Entry 6BAA (electron microscopy, 3.63 A resolution); this record covers chains A and B of the 8 polymer chains in the assembly.

== Chain A (and B) ==
Name: ATP-sensitive inward rectifier potassium channel 11
Organism: Rattus norvegicus
Notes: chain B of this document is another copy of the same molecule, construct and numbering; everything in this record applies to it too
Reference sequence: P70673 (KCJ11_RAT); residue numbers follow UniProt; this construct covers 1-390
Amino-acid sequence (390 residues; each row starts with the number of its first residue):
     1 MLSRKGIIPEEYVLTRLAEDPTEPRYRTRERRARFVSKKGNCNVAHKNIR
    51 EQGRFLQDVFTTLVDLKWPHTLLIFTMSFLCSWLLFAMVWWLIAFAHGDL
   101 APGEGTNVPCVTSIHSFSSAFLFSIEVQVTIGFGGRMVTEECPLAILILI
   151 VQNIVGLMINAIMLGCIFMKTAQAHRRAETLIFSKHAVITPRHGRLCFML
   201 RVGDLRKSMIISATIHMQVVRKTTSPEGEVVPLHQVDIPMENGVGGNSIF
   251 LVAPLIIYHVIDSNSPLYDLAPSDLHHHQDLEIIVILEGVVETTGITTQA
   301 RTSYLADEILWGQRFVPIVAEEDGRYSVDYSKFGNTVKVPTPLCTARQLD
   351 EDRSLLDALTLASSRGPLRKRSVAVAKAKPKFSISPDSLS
Not modelled in the structure: 1-31, 353-390
Construct notes: conflict Pro-191 (Leu in P70673)
Cystine bridges: Cys-110/Cys-142
Residues lining bound ligands:
  - ATP (adenosine-5'-triphosphate), molecule 1: Asn-48, Ile-49, Arg-50, Arg-54
  - ATP, molecule 2: Ile-182, Phe-183, Ser-184, Lys-185, Leu-205, Tyr-330, Ser-331, Phe-333, Gly-334
From the paper describing this entry:
  - binding site for ATP: Asn-48, Arg-50, Ile-182, Lys-185, Tyr-330, Phe-333, Gly-334
  - specificity-determining residues: Gly-334 (by similarity / conservation)
  - contacts within the chain: Arg-50/Gln-52, Gln-52/Arg-54, Arg-201/Phe-315 (cation-pi contact), Arg-201/Phe-333 (cation-pi contact), Gln-299/Arg-301

== How chain A and chain B interact ==
Residue-residue contacts - 102 pairs, chain A then chain B:
  Arg-32(A) with Glu-321(B)
  Ala-33(A) with Gly-324(B); Arg-325(B); Tyr-326(B), hydrogen bond (backbone-side chain)
  Arg-34(A) with Tyr-326(B)
  Phe-35(A) with Phe-250(B), hydrophobic; Val-252(B), hydrophobic; Tyr-326(B)
  Asn-43(A) with Gly-324(B), hydrogen bond (side chain-backbone); Arg-325(B)
  Val-44(A) with Tyr-326(B); Val-328(B), hydrophobic
  Ala-45(A) with Arg-325(B); Tyr-326(B), hydrogen bond (backbone-backbone); Ser-327(B); Val-328(B), hydrogen bond (backbone-backbone)
  His-46(A) with Val-252(B); Val-328(B); Tyr-330(B), hydrogen bond
  Lys-47(A) with Glu-322(B), salt bridge; Ser-327(B); Val-328(B), hydrogen bond (backbone-backbone); Asp-329(B); Tyr-330(B), hydrogen bond (backbone-backbone)
  Asn-48(A) with Asp-329(B), hydrogen bond; Tyr-330(B); Ser-331(B)
  Ile-49(A) with Leu-205(B), hydrophobic
  Arg-54(A) with Glu-179(B), hydrogen bond (side chain-backbone); Leu-205(B)
  Phe-55(A) with Arg-206(B)
  Gln-57(A) with Glu-179(B)
  Asp-58(A) with Arg-177(B)
  Phe-60(A) with Trp-68(B), hydrophobic; Thr-171(B)
  Thr-61(A) with Thr-293(B)
  Asp-65(A) with Thr-293(B)
  Phe-123(A) with Phe-133(B), hydrophobic
  Thr-130(A) with Val-129(B); Thr-130(B)
  Ile-131(A) with Ile-131(B)
  Gly-132(A) with Ile-131(B); Gly-132(B); Phe-133(B)
  Phe-133(A) with Phe-133(B)
  Gly-134(A) with Phe-133(B)
  Arg-136(A) with Phe-133(B)
  Met-137(A) with Gly-135(B)
  Val-138(A) with Leu-122(B); Arg-136(B), hydrogen bond (backbone-side chain)
  Thr-139(A) with Leu-122(B)
  Glu-140(A) with Ser-118(B); Ser-119(B); Arg-136(B), salt bridge
  Leu-149(A) with Leu-122(B), hydrophobic
  Ile-150(A) with Phe-121(B), hydrophobic
  Asn-153(A) with Ile-125(B); Ile-131(B)
  Ile-154(A) with Thr-76(B); Trp-83(B), hydrophobic
  Leu-157(A) with Phe-79(B), hydrophobic; Met-163(B), hydrophobic
  Met-158(A) with Phe-75(B), hydrophobic
  Ala-161(A) with Met-163(B), hydrophobic; Leu-164(B), hydrophobic; Ile-167(B); Phe-168(B)
  Leu-164(A) with Phe-168(B), hydrophobic
  Gly-165(A) with Phe-168(B)
  Phe-168(A) with Phe-168(B), hydrophobic
  Met-169(A) with Thr-171(B)
  Gln-173(A) with Thr-293(B), hydrogen bond (side chain-backbone)
  His-216(A) with Ser-248(B)
  Gln-218(A) with Phe-250(B), hydrogen bond (side chain-backbone)
  Ser-225(A) with His-193(B)
  Pro-226(A) with His-193(B)
  Glu-227(A) with Pro-191(B)
  Glu-229(A) with Arg-314(B), salt bridge; Phe-315(B)
  Val-230(A) with Pro-317(B)
  Pro-232(A) with Val-319(B)
  Leu-233(A) with Val-319(B), hydrophobic; Tyr-326(B), hydrophobic
  His-234(A) with Arg-192(B)
  Gln-235(A) with Ile-249(B); Phe-250(B); Leu-255(B)
  Asp-237(A) with Asn-242(B), hydrogen bond; Gly-243(B), hydrogen bond (side chain-backbone); Val-244(B)
  Ile-238(A) with Val-244(B)
  Pro-239(A) with Val-244(B)
  Ile-284(A) with Phe-250(B), hydrophobic
  Ile-286(A) with Phe-250(B), hydrophobic
  Glu-288(A) with Ile-211(B); Ser-212(B), hydrogen bond (side chain-backbone)
  Ile-296(A) with Thr-294(B)
  Thr-297(A) with Ile-211(B); Val-290(B)
  Thr-298(A) with Ile-211(B)
  Gln-299(A) with Ile-211(B)
  Arg-301(A) with Phe-250(B)
Other interface residues (no listed pair), chain A (68 interface residues in all): Cys-42, Val-64, Val-127, Ile-146, Ile-162
Other interface residues (no listed pair), chain B (68 interface residues in all): Leu-72, Leu-80, Ser-116, Asn-160, Arg-176, Thr-180, Ile-182, Gly-194, Met-209, Ala-253, Glu-292, Gly-295
From the paper, about this interface:
  - pairs named by the authors: Arg-54(A)/Glu-179(B)

== Overview ==
Chain A and chain B each contribute 68 residues to their interface, with 15 hydrogen bonds and 3 salt bridges.
Polar pairs include Lys-47(A)/Glu-322(B), Glu-140(A)/Arg-136(B) and Glu-229(A)/Arg-314(B). The authors report
a contact between Arg-54(A) and Glu-179(B). The paper reports a binding site for ATP at Asn-48(A), Arg-50(A)
and Ile-182(A) among others; the specificity determinant Gly-334(A).
Both chains are ATP-sensitive inward rectifier potassium channel 11 (Rattus norvegicus). Entry 6BAA (Cryo-EM
structure of the pancreatic beta-cell KATP channel bound to ATP and glibenclamide) was determined by electron
microscopy.
